Entry 8P5E (electron microscopy, 3.90 A resolution); this record covers chains 3 and 5 of the 15 polymer chains in the assembly.

# Chain 3
Protein: DNA replication licensing factor MCM3
Organism: Saccharomyces cerevisiae
Notes: EC 3.6.4.12
Reference sequence: P24279 (MCM3_YEAST); numbering as in UniProt (aligned over 1-971)
Amino-acid sequence (1006 residues; row label = number of the first residue in the row; numbers below 1 keep their minus sign (Met-34 is residue -34)):
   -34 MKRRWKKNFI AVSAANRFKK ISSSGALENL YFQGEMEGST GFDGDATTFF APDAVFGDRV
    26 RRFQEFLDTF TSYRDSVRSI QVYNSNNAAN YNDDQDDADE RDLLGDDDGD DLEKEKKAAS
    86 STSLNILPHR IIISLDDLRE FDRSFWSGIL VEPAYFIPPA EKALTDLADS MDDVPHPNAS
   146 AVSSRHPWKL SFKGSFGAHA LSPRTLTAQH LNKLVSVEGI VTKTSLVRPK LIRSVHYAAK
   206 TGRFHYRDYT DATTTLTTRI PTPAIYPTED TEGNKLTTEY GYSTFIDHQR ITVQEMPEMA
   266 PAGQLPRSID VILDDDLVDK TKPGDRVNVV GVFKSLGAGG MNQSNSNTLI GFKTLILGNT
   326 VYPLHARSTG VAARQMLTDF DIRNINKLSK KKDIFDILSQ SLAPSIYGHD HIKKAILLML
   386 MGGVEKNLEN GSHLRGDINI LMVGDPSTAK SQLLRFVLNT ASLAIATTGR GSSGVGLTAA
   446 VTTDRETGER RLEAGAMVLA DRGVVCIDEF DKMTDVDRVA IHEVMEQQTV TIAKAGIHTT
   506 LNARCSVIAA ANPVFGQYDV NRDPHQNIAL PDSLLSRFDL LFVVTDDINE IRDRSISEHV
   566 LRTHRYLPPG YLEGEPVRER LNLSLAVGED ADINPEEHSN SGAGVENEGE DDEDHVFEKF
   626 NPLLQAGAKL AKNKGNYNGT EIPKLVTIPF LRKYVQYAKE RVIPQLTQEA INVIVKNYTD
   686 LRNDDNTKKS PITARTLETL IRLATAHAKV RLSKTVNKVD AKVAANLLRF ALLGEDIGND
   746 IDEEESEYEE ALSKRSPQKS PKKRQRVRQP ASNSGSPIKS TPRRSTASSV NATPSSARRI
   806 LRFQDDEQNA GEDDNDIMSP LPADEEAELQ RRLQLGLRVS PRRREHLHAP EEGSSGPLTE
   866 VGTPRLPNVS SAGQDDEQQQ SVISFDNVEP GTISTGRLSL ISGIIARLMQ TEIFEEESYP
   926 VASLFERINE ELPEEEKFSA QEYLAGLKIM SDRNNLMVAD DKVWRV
Disordered / not traced: -34 to 17, 57-88, 332-338, 595-629, 741-971
Construct notes: initiating methionine (-34); expression tag (-33 to 0)
Curated features (UniProtKB/Swiss-Prot):
  - motif: Ser541 to Asp544 (Arginine finger)
  - binding site (ATP): Gly409 to Ser416
  - modified residue: Ser761 (Phosphoserine), Ser777 (Phosphoserine), Ser781 (Phosphoserine), Thr868 (Phosphothreonine)
  - mutagenesis: Lys415 (K415A: No effect on MCM2-7 complex helicase activity. Loss of MCM2-7 complex helicase activity; when associated with MCM5 A-422. Reduces MCM2-7 complex helicase activity ...)
Small-molecule neighbours:
  - ATP (adenosine-5'-triphosphate), molecule 1: Ser370, Ile371, Tyr372, Pro411, Ser412, Thr413, Ala414, Lys415, Ser416, Gln417, Asn517, Ile561, Val565
  - ATP, molecule 2: Glu491, Arg542, Ala699, Arg700, Glu703

# Chain 5
Protein: Minichromosome maintenance protein 5
Organism: Saccharomyces cerevisiae
Notes: EC 3.6.4.12
Reference sequence: P29496 (MCM5_YEAST); residue numbers follow UniProt; this construct covers 1-775
Amino-acid sequence (775 residues; each row starts with the number of its first residue):
     1 MSFDRPEIYS APVLQGESPN DDDNTEIIKS FKNFILEFRL DSQFIYRDQL RNNILVKNYS
    61 LTVNMEHLIG YNEDIYKKLS DEPSDIIPLF ETAITQVAKR ISILSRAQSA NNNDKDPENT
   121 SMDTDSLLLN SLPTFQLILN SNANQIPLRD LDSEHVSKIV RLSGIIISTS VLSSRATYLS
   181 IMCRNCRHTT SITINNFNSI TGNTVSLPRS CLSTIESESS MANESNIGDE STKKNCGPDP
   241 YIIIHESSKF IDQQFLKLQE IPELVPVGEM PRNLTMTCDR YLTNKVIPGT RVTIVGIYSI
   301 YNSKNGAGSG RSGGGNGGSG VAIRTPYIKI LGIQSDVETS SIWNSVTMFT EEEEEEFLQL
   361 SRNPKLYEIL TNSIAPSIFG NEDIKKAIVC LLMGGSKKIL PDGMRLRGDI NVLLLGDPGT
   421 AKSQLLKFVE KVSPIAVYTS GKGSSAAGLT ASVQRDPMTR EFYLEGGAMV LADGGVVCID
   481 EFDKMRDEDR VAIHEAMEQQ TISIAKAGIT TVLNSRTSVL AAANPIYGRY DDLKSPGDNI
   541 DFQTTILSRF DMIFIVKDDH NEERDISIAN HVINIHTGNA NAMQNQQEEN GSEISIEKMK
   601 RYITYCRLKC APRLSPQAAE KLSSNFVTIR KQLLINELES TERSSIPITI RQLEAIIRIT
   661 ESLAKLELSP IAQERHVDEA IRLFQASTMD AASQDPIGGL NQASGTSLSE IRRFEQELKR
   721 RLPIGWSTSY QTLRREFVDT HRFSQLALDK ALYALEKHET IQLRHQGQNI YRSGV
Disordered / not traced: 1-19, 109-127, 214-233, 307-318, 343-344, 700-705, 774-775
Curated features (UniProtKB/Swiss-Prot):
  - motif: Ser548 to Asp551 (Arginine finger)
  - binding site (ATP): Gly416 to Ser423
  - mutagenesis: Lys422 (K422A: Loss of MCM2-7 complex helicase activity)
Bound ions: Zn2+: Cys186, Cys211
Small-molecule neighbours:
  - ATP (adenosine-5'-triphosphate), molecule 1: Ser377, Ile378, Phe379, Asn381, Asp417, Pro418, Gly419, Thr420, Ala421, Lys422, Ser423, Gln424, Asn524, His571, Val572
  - ATP, molecule 2: Glu498, Gln499, Arg549, Ile650, Arg651, Glu654

# Interface between chain 3 and chain 5
Pairs across the interface (108):
  Leu171(3) - Leu172(5)
  Thr172(3) - Asp252(5)  hydrogen bond
  Ala173(3) - Phe250(5)
  Ala173(3) - Ile251(5)
  Leu176(3) - Phe250(5)  hydrophobic
  Leu221(3) - Glu246(5)
  Thr222(3) - Glu246(5)
  Thr223(3) - Ile244(5)
  Thr223(3) - Glu246(5)  hydrogen bond
  Ile225(3) - Arg184(5)
  Ile225(3) - Arg187(5)
  Pro262(3) - Val512(5)
  Gly268(3) - Val470(5)
  Gly268(3) - Asp473(5)
  Leu270(3) - Leu513(5)  hydrophobic
  Arg272(3) - Ser170(5)
  Arg272(3) - Val171(5)
  Arg272(3) - Leu172(5)
  Ser300(3) - His245(5)  hydrogen bond (backbone-side chain)
  Ser300(3) - Phe250(5)
  Leu301(3) - His245(5)
  Gly302(3) - His245(5)  hydrogen bond (backbone-side chain)
  Met306(3) - Ser206(5)  hydrogen bond (backbone-side chain)
  Asn307(3) - Ser206(5)
  Gln308(3) - Ser206(5)
  Ser311(3) - Asn302(5)
  Ser311(3) - Lys304(5)
  Ser311(3) - Asn305(5)  hydrogen bond
  Thr313(3) - Asn198(5)
  Thr313(3) - Thr201(5)  hydrogen bond (side chain-backbone)
  Thr313(3) - Tyr301(5)
  Leu314(3) - Phe255(5)  hydrophobic
  Leu314(3) - Thr277(5)
  Ile315(3) - Arg175(5)
  Gly316(3) - Ser174(5)
  Phe317(3) - Ser174(5)
  Thr319(3) - Ser174(5)
  Pro369(3) - Asp402(5)
  Ser370(3) - Leu400(5)
  Ser370(3) - Asp402(5)  hydrogen bond
  Ser370(3) - Met404(5)
  Ile371(3) - Met404(5)  hydrophobic
  Pro411(3) - Thr545(5)
  Ser412(3) - Thr649(5)
  Ser412(3) - Arg651(5)
  Ser416(3) - Glu498(5)
  Gln417(3) - Met404(5)
  Gln417(3) - Arg405(5)  hydrogen bond (side chain-backbone)
  Gln417(3) - Gln499(5)  hydrogen bond
  Arg420(3) - Gln499(5)
  Ile430(3) - Thr510(5)
  Thr433(3) - Glu495(5)  hydrogen bond
  Thr433(3) - Ser503(5)
  Arg435(3) - Ala446(5)
  Arg435(3) - Glu488(5)
  Arg435(3) - Ala492(5)
  Gly436(3) - Ser503(5)
  Gly436(3) - Ile504(5)
  Gly436(3) - Ala505(5)  hydrogen bond (backbone-backbone)
  Ser437(3) - Ala505(5)
  Ser438(3) - Ala505(5)  hydrogen bond (backbone-backbone)
  Gly441(3) - Ala507(5)
  Gly441(3) - Gly508(5)
  Thr447(3) - Arg460(5)
  Thr448(3) - Arg460(5)  hydrogen bond (backbone-side chain)
  Ala459(3) - Gly508(5)
  Ala461(3) - Thr510(5)
  Glu474(3) - Val491(5)
  Glu474(3) - His494(5)
  Glu474(3) - Glu495(5)  hydrogen bond (side chain-backbone)
  Lys477(3) - Val491(5)
  Phe520(3) - Gln543(5)
  Gly521(3) - Gln543(5)  hydrogen bond (backbone-side chain)
  Gly521(3) - Thr544(5)
  Asp551(3) - Arg630(5)  salt bridge
  Asp551(3) - Thr649(5)
  Ile553(3) - Arg630(5)
  Ile553(3) - Leu634(5)
  Asp558(3) - Arg630(5)  salt bridge
  Arg559(3) - Glu620(5)  salt bridge
  Arg559(3) - Ser623(5)  hydrogen bond
  Arg559(3) - Ser624(5)  hydrogen bond
  Arg559(3) - Val627(5)
  Ser562(3) - Ser623(5)
  Ser562(3) - Phe626(5)
  Glu563(3) - Ser623(5)  hydrogen bond
  Val565(3) - Leu653(5)  hydrophobic
  Val565(3) - Glu654(5)
  Leu566(3) - Ala619(5)  hydrophobic
  Leu566(3) - Leu653(5)  hydrophobic
  Leu566(3) - Ile657(5)  hydrophobic
  Thr568(3) - Leu400(5)
  His569(3) - Lys398(5)
  His569(3) - Leu406(5)
  His569(3) - Glu654(5)  salt bridge
  His569(3) - Ile657(5)
  Arg570(3) - Arg613(5)  hydrogen bond (backbone-side chain)
  Tyr571(3) - Lys398(5)  hydrogen bond (backbone-side chain)
  Tyr571(3) - Pro401(5)
  Tyr571(3) - Arg613(5)
  Glu578(3) - Ala611(5)
  Glu578(3) - Pro670(5)
  Gly579(3) - Lys609(5)
  Gly579(3) - Cys610(5)
  Gly579(3) - Ala611(5)
  Glu580(3) - Lys609(5)
  Pro581(3) - Leu608(5)
  Pro581(3) - Lys609(5)
Also at the interface, not in a pair above, chain 3 (83 interface residues in all): Tyr120, Arg169, Asn177, Glu263, Pro266, Gln269, Lys299, Asn312, Ala368, Ala431, Leu442, Ala445, Arg450, Asp473, Asn517, Gln522, Glu555, Ile561, Leu572
Also at the interface, not in a pair above, chain 5 (100 interface residues in all): Thr169, Ala176, Leu179, Thr204, Leu207, Ile242, Ser248, Gln253, Gln254, Asn284, Ile287, Pro288, Ser303, Tyr327, Ile399, Thr459, Glu461, Phe462, Leu464, Asp489, Thr501, Lys506, Asn514, Arg516, Leu614, Ser615, Leu633, Arg643, Pro647, Ile650

# Overview
Chain 3 and chain 5 form an interface of 83 and 100 residues respectively, with 21 hydrogen bonds and 4 salt
bridges. Among the polar pairs are Asp551(3)-Arg630(5), Asp558(3)-Arg630(5) and Arg559(3)-Glu620(5). One ATP
molecule is bound between chain 3 and chain 5.
Chain 3 is DNA replication licensing factor MCM3 and chain 5 is Minichromosome maintenance protein 5, both
from Saccharomyces cerevisiae; the structure, S. cerevisiae nexus-sCMGE after DNA replication initiation, was
determined by electron microscopy (same publication as 8P62 and 8P63).
